Entry 4Y7Y (X-ray diffraction, 2.40 A resolution); this record covers chains R and S of the 32 polymer chains in the assembly.

== Chain R ==
Protein: Proteasome subunit alpha type-5
Source organism: Saccharomyces cerevisiae (strain ATCC 204508 / S288c)
Notes: EC 3.4.25.1
UniProt: P32379 (PSA5_YEAST); residues -7 to 252 here correspond to UniProt positions 1-260 (UniProt number = residue number + 8)
Amino-acid sequence (260 residues; row label = number of the first residue in the row; numbers below 1 keep their minus sign (Met-7 is residue -7)):
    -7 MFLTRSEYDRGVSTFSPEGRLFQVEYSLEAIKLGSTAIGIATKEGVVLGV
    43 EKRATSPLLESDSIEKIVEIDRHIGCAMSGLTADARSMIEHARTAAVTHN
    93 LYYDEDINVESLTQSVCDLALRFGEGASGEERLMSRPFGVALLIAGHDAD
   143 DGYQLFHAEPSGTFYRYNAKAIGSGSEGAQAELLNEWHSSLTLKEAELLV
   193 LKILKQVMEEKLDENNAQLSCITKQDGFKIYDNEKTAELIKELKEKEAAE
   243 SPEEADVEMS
Not modelled in the structure: -7 to 0, 118-124, 243-252

== Chain S ==
Protein: Proteasome subunit alpha type-6
Source organism: Saccharomyces cerevisiae (strain ATCC 204508 / S288c)
Notes: EC 3.4.25.1
UniProt: P40302 (PSA6_YEAST); residues 0-233 here correspond to UniProt positions 1-234 (UniProt number = residue number + 1)
Amino-acid sequence (234 residues; each row starts with the number of its first residue; numbering starts at 0):
     0 MFRNNYDGDTVTFSPTGRLFQVEYALEAIKQGSVTVGLRSNTHAVLVALK
    50 RNADELSSYQKKIIKCDEHMGLSLAGLAPDARVLSNYLRQQCNYSSLVFN
   100 RKLAVERAGHLLCDKAQKNTQSYGGRPYGVGLLIIGYDKSGAHLLEFQPS
   150 GNVTELYGTAIGARSQGAKTYLERTLDTFIKIDGNPDELIKAGVEAISQS
   200 LRDESLTVDNLSIAIVGKDTPFTIYDGEAVAKYI
Not modelled in the structure: 0-2
UniProt features mapped onto this chain:
  - modified residue: Ser13 (Phosphoserine)
  - cross-link: Lys190 (Glycyl lysine isopeptide (Lys-Gly) (interchain with G-Cter in ubiquitin))

== How chain R and chain S interact ==
Pairs across the interface (44; chain R residue first):
  Arg2(R) - Gly7(S)
  Ser5(R) - Arg125(S)
  Thr6(R) - Gly7(S)
  Thr6(R) - Gln20(S)
  Phe7(R) - Gln20(S)  hydrogen bond (backbone-side chain)
  Phe7(R) - Tyr23(S)
  Phe7(R) - Ala24(S)  hydrophobic
  Phe7(R) - Arg125(S)
  Phe7(R) - Pro126(S)
  Phe7(R) - Gly128(S)
  Ser8(R) - Tyr23(S)
  Pro9(R) - Tyr23(S)  hydrophobic
  Pro9(R) - Glu26(S)
  Glu10(R) - Glu26(S)
  Glu10(R) - Gln30(S)
  Gly11(R) - Tyr23(S)
  Gly11(R) - Ala27(S)
  Leu13(R) - Arg125(S)
  Gln106(R) - Arg81(S)  hydrogen bond
  Asp110(R) - Arg81(S)  salt bridge
  Leu113(R) - Pro78(S)  hydrophobic
  Leu113(R) - Asp79(S)
  Leu113(R) - Arg125(S)
  Ser153(R) - Pro78(S)
  Gly154(R) - Pro78(S)
  Thr155(R) - Gln59(S)
  Phe156(R) - Gln59(S)
  Tyr157(R) - Arg50(S)
  Tyr157(R) - Ala52(S)
  Tyr157(R) - Ser57(S)
  Tyr157(R) - Gln59(S)
  Arg158(R) - Ser56(S)
  Arg158(R) - Ser57(S)  hydrogen bond (backbone-backbone)
  Tyr159(R) - Ala52(S)
  Tyr159(R) - Asp53(S)
  Tyr159(R) - Leu55(S)
  Tyr159(R) - Ser56(S)
  Asn160(R) - Leu55(S)  hydrogen bond (backbone-backbone)
  Ala161(R) - Leu55(S)
  Gln172(R) - Asp53(S)  hydrogen bond
  Gln172(R) - Leu55(S)
  Leu175(R) - Leu55(S)
  Leu176(R) - Glu54(S)
  Leu176(R) - Leu55(S)
Also at the interface, not in a pair above, chain R (27 interface residues in all): Gly3, Glu117, Trp179
Also at the interface, not in a pair above, chain S (26 interface residues in all): Asp6, Asn51, Leu76, Tyr122, Gly123

== Summary ==
27 residues of chain R and 26 residues of chain S are in contact; the contacts include 5 hydrogen bonds and 1
salt bridge. Polar pairs include Asp110(R)-Arg81(S), Phe7(R)-Gln20(S) and Gln106(R)-Arg81(S).
Here chain R is Proteasome subunit alpha type-5 and chain S is Proteasome subunit alpha type-6, both from
Saccharomyces cerevisiae (strain ATCC 204508 / S288c). Entry 4Y7Y (Yeast 20S proteasome in complex with
Ac-LAA-ep) was determined by X-ray diffraction together with 4Y69, 4Y6A, 4Y6V, 4Y6Z, 4Y70, 4Y74 and 34 further
entries from the same study.
